Entry 7FDA (electron microscopy, 4.20 A resolution (low resolution: residue-level contacts below are approximate; hydrogen-bond / salt-bridge calls are withheld)); this record covers chains G and H of the 31 polymer chains in the assembly.

[Chain G]
Protein: V-type proton ATPase subunit E
From: Saccharomyces cerevisiae S288C
UniProt: P22203 (VATE_YEAST); residues 1-233 here = UniProt positions 1-233
Chain sequence (233 residues; numbered 1 to 233; the number before each row is that of its first residue):
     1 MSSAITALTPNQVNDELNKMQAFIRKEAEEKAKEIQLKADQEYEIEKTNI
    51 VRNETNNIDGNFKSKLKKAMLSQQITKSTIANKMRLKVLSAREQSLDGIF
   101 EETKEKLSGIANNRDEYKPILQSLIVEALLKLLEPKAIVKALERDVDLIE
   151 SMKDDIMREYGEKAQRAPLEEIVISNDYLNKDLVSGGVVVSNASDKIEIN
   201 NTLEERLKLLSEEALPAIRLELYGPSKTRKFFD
Unresolved in the structure: 1-7, 233

[Chain H]
Protein: V-type proton ATPase subunit G
From: Saccharomyces cerevisiae S288C
Chain sequence (122 residues; row label = number of the first residue in the row; numbers below 1 keep their minus sign (Met-7 is residue -7)):
    -7 MDYKDDDDKSQKNGIATLLQAEKEAHEIVSKARKYRQDKLKQAKTDAAKE
    43 IDSYKIQKDKELKEFEQKNAGGVGELEKKAEAGVQGELAEIKKIAEKKKD
    93 DVVKILIETVIKPSAEVHINAL
Unresolved in the structure: -7 to 1, 113-114

[How chain G and chain H interact]
Contacting residue pairs (78; chain G residue first):
  Asn14(G) - Asn5(H)
  Leu17(G) - Asn5(H)
  Leu17(G) - Gly6(H)
  Gln21(G) - Thr9(H)
  Gln21(G) - Leu10(H)
  Ile24(G) - Leu10(H)
  Ile24(G) - Ala13(H)
  Ile24(G) - Glu14(H)
  Arg25(G) - Ala13(H)
  Arg25(G) - Glu16(H)
  Arg25(G) - Ala17(H)
  Arg25(G) - Ile20(H)
  Ala28(G) - Ala17(H)
  Ala28(G) - Ile20(H)
  Lys31(G) - Val21(H)
  Lys31(G) - Arg25(H)
  Ala32(G) - Ile20(H)
  Ala32(G) - Ala24(H)
  Ile35(G) - Ala24(H)
  Ile35(G) - Arg25(H)
  Ile35(G) - Arg28(H)
  Gln36(G) - Ala24(H)
  Gln36(G) - Tyr27(H)
  Lys38(G) - Arg28(H)
  Ala39(G) - Arg28(H)
  Asp40(G) - Lys31(H)
  Glu42(G) - Arg28(H)
  Tyr43(G) - Lys31(H)
  Tyr43(G) - Gln34(H)
  Tyr43(G) - Ala35(H)
  Tyr43(G) - Asp38(H)
  Glu46(G) - Lys36(H)
  Lys47(G) - Ala39(H)
  Lys47(G) - Glu42(H)
  Ile50(G) - Ala39(H)
  Ile50(G) - Ile43(H)
  Val51(G) - Glu42(H)
  Glu54(G) - Ile43(H)
  Thr55(G) - Tyr46(H)
  Ile58(G) - Ile43(H)
  Ile58(G) - Tyr46(H)
  Ile58(G) - Lys47(H)
  Ile58(G) - Lys50(H)
  Phe62(G) - Glu53(H)
  Phe62(G) - Leu54(H)
  Lys65(G) - Leu54(H)
  Leu66(G) - Phe57(H)
  Ala69(G) - Phe57(H)
  Met70(G) - Phe57(H)
  Gln73(G) - Phe57(H)
  Gln73(G) - Asn61(H)
  Met84(G) - Ala72(H)
  Met84(G) - Glu73(H)
  Met84(G) - Val76(H)
  Ala91(G) - Leu80(H)
  Arg92(G) - Ile83(H)
  Ser95(G) - Ile83(H)
  Glu102(G) - Lys91(H)
  Thr103(G) - Val95(H)
  Thr103(G) - Leu98(H)
  Thr103(G) - Ile99(H)
  Lys106(G) - Val95(H)
  Lys106(G) - Ile99(H)
  Ile110(G) - Ile103(H)
  Ile120(G) - Ile103(H)
  Ser123(G) - Pro105(H)
  Glu127(G) - Pro105(H)
  Arg206(G) - Val102(H)
  Arg206(G) - Pro105(H)
  Leu210(G) - Leu98(H)
  Leu210(G) - Val102(H)
  Glu221(G) - Lys90(H)
  Glu221(G) - Asp93(H)
  Glu221(G) - Val94(H)
  Glu221(G) - Ile97(H)
  Leu222(G) - Ile86(H)
  Leu222(G) - Lys90(H)
  Tyr223(G) - Ile86(H)
Other interface residues (no listed pair), chain G (59 interface residues in all): Met20, Glu29, Asp59, Ile80, Lys87, Val88, Ile99, Phe100, Leu107, Leu124, Leu130, Leu133, Lys163, Leu207, Ile218
Other interface residues (no listed pair), chain H (53 interface residues in all): Leu32, Ala87, Thr101, Lys104, Ala107, Glu108, Val109

[Overview]
59 residues of chain G face 53 of chain H across their interface.
Here chain G is V-type proton ATPase subunit E and chain H is V-type proton ATPase subunit G, both from
Saccharomyces cerevisiae S288C. Entry 7FDA (CryoEM Structure of Reconstituted V-ATPase, state1) was determined
by electron microscopy.
